PDB entry 8FWG | electron microscopy, 3.45 A resolution | chains c3 and d3 of the 165 polymer chains in the assembly

Chain c3 (and d3):
Name: Collar sheath protein, gp13
Organism: Agrobacterium phage Milano
Notes: chain d3 of this document is another copy of the same molecule, construct and numbering; everything in this record applies to it too
UniProtKB: A0A482MGH3 (A0A482MGH3_9CAUD); residues 1-230 here correspond to UniProt positions 57-286 (UniProt number = residue number + 56)
Sequence (230 residues; each row starts with the number of its first residue):
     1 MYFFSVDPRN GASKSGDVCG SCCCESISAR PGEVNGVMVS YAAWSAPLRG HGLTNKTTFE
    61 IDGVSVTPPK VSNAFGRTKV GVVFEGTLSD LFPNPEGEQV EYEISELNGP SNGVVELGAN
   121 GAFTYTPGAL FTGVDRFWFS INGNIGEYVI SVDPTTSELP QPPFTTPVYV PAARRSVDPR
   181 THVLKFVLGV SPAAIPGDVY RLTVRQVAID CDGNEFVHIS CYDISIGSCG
Disordered / not traced: 14-20
Disulfides: C24-C221

Interface between chain c3 and chain d3:
Cross-chain cystine bridges: C23(c3)-C229(d3)
Residue-residue contacts - 34 pairs, chain c3 then chain d3:
  P8(c3) - M1(d3)
  R9(c3) - M1(d3)  hydrogen bond (backbone-backbone)
  R9(c3) - S28(d3)
  R9(c3) - E33(d3)  salt bridge
  R9(c3) - N35(d3)
  R9(c3) - G230(d3)  hydrogen bond (side chain-backbone)
  N10(c3) - M1(d3)
  N10(c3) - Y2(d3)
  G11(c3) - Y2(d3)
  C23(c3) - C229(d3)  disulfide
  P47(c3) - M1(d3)
  L48(c3) - M1(d3)  hydrophobic
  T58(c3) - E106(d3)
  T58(c3) - L107(d3)
  E60(c3) - S105(d3)  hydrogen bond
  E60(c3) - E106(d3)
  E60(c3) - L107(d3)
  T203(c3) - L107(d3)
  R205(c3) - L107(d3)
  N214(c3) - R174(d3)
  E215(c3) - V34(d3)
  E215(c3) - R174(d3)  hydrogen bond (backbone-side chain)
  F216(c3) - V34(d3)
  F216(c3) - N35(d3)
  F216(c3) - G36(d3)
  F216(c3) - R174(d3)
  F216(c3) - V187(d3)  hydrophobic
  V217(c3) - G32(d3)
  V217(c3) - E33(d3)
  V217(c3) - V34(d3)  hydrogen bond (backbone-backbone)
  I219(c3) - R30(d3)
  I219(c3) - P31(d3)
  I219(c3) - G32(d3)
  S220(c3) - R30(d3)
Also at the interface, not in a pair above, chain c3 (19 interface residues in all): F59, C221
Also at the interface, not in a pair above, chain d3 (18 interface residues in all): A29

In short:
19 residues of chain c3 face 18 of chain d3 across their interface, with 1 disulfide bond, 5 hydrogen bonds
and 1 salt bridge. Polar contacts include R9(c3)-E33(d3), R9(c3)-G230(d3) and E60(c3)-S105(d3).
Both chains are Collar sheath protein, gp13 (Agrobacterium phage Milano). Entry 8FWG (Structure of neck and
portal vertex of Agrobacterium phage Milano, C5 symmetry) was determined by electron microscopy (same
publication as 8FWE, 8FWM, 8FXP and 8FXR).
